Entry 7YI4 (electron microscopy, 3.96 A resolution); this record covers chains O and K of the 16 polymer chains in the assembly.

== Chain O ==
Molecule: Wisdom 601 DNA
Source organism: synthetic construct
Sequence (167 nucleotides; each row starts with the number of its first residue; numbers below 1 keep their minus sign (DC-73 is residue -73)):
   -73 CTGGAGAATC CCGGTCTGCA GGCCGCTCAA TTGGTCGTAG ACAGCTCTAG CACCGCTTAA
   -13 ACGCACGTAC GCGCTGTCCC CCGCGTTTTA ACCGCCAAGG GGATTACTCC CTAGTCTCCA
    47 GGCACGTGTC AGATATATAC ATCCTGTGCA TGTATTGAAC AGCGACC
Disordered / not traced: 78-93

== Chain K ==
Name: Histone H3
Source organism: Xenopus laevis
Reference sequence: A0A310TTQ1 (A0A310TTQ1_XENLA); residues 1-135 here correspond to UniProt positions 2-136 (UniProt number = residue number + 1)
Sequence (135 residues; each row starts with the number of its first residue):
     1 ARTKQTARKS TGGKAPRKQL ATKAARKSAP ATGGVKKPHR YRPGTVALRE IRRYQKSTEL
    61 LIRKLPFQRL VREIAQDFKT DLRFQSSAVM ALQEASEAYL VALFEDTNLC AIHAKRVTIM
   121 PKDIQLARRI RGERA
Disordered / not traced: 1-35, 135
Modified / non-standard residues: Lys36 (N-trimethyllysine; M3L)

== Interface between chain O and chain K ==
Contacting residue pairs - 27 pairs, chain O then chain K:
  DG-68(O) with His39(K), phosphate contact
  DA-67(O) with His39(K), sugar contact; Tyr41(K), hydrogen bond to the sugar
  DA-66(O) with Tyr41(K), sugar contact; Arg49(K), sugar contact
  DT-65(O) with Arg49(K), salt bridge to the phosphate; Arg53(K), salt bridge to the phosphate
  DC8(O) with Pro43(K), phosphate contact
  DG9(O) with Arg40(K), hydrogen bond to the base; Tyr41(K), hydrogen bond to the phosphate; Arg42(K), sugar contact; Pro43(K), phosphate contact; Gly44(K), hydrogen bond to the phosphate; Thr45(K), phosphate contact; Val46(K), phosphate contact; Ala47(K), hydrogen bond to the phosphate
  DC10(O) with His39(K), phosphate contact; Arg40(K), hydrogen bond to the sugar; Tyr41(K), hydrogen bond to the phosphate
  DA17(O) with Arg63(K), phosphate contact; Lys64(K), phosphate contact; Leu65(K), sugar contact; Pro66(K), phosphate contact; Arg69(K), salt bridge to the phosphate
  DC18(O) with Arg63(K), phosphate contact; Lys64(K), salt bridge to the phosphate; Leu65(K), hydrogen bond to the phosphate
Also at the interface, not in a pair above, chain O (11 interface residues in all): DG25, DG26
Also at the interface, not in a pair above, chain K (18 interface residues in all): Glu50, Arg83

== Overview ==
11 residues of chain O and 18 residues of chain K are in contact; the contacts include 8 hydrogen bonds and 4
salt bridges. Polar contacts include DG9(O)-Arg40(K), DA-67(O)-Tyr41(K) and DC10(O)-Arg40(K).
Here chain O is Wisdom 601 DNA (synthetic construct) and chain K is Histone H3 (Xenopus laevis). Entry 7YI4
(Cryo-EM structure of Rpd3S complex bound to H3K36me3 nucleosome in close state) was determined by electron
microscopy (same publication as 7YI0, 7YI1, 7YI2, 7YI3 and 7YI5).
